PDB entry 8VWH | electron microscopy, 3.06 A resolution | chains G and M of the 8 polymer chains in the assembly

[Chain G (and M)]
Name: Major capsid protein
From: Autographa californica multiple nucleopolyhedrovirus
Notes: chain M of this document is another copy of the same molecule, construct and numbering; everything in this record applies to it too
UniProtKB: P17499 (MCP_NPVAC); residue numbers follow UniProt; this construct covers 1-347
Amino-acid sequence (347 residues; numbered 1 to 347; the number before each row is that of its first residue):
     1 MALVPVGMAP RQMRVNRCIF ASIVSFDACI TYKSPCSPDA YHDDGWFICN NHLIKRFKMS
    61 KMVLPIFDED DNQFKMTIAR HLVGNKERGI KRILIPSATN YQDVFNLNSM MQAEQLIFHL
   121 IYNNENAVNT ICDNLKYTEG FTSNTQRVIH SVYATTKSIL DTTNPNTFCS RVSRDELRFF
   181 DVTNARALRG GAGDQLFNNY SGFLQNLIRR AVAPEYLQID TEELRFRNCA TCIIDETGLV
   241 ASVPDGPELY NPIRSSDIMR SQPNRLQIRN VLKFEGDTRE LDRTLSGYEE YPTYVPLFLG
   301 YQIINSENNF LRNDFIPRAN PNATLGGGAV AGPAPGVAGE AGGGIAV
Unresolved in the structure: 1-14, 254-261, 321-347
Metal / ion sites: Zn2+: Cys18, Cys36, Cys49, His52

[Interface between chain G and chain M]
Residue-residue contacts (23):
  Ser25(G) with Glu139(M)
  Phe26(G) with Glu139(M), hydrogen bond (backbone-side chain)
  Asp27(G) with Asp27(M); Cys29(M), hydrogen bond (backbone-side chain); Thr138(M); Glu139(M)
  Ala28(G) with Gly140(M)
  Cys29(G) with Cys29(M), disulfide
  Met111(G) with Glu139(M)
  Gln112(G) with Tyr137(M); Glu139(M), hydrogen bond (backbone-side chain)
  Leu135(G) with Thr138(M)
  Tyr137(G) with Gln112(M), hydrogen bond (backbone-side chain); Asn134(M)
  Thr138(G) with Gln112(M)
  Glu139(G) with Ser25(M), hydrogen bond; Phe26(M), hydrogen bond (side chain-backbone); Asp27(M), hydrogen bond (side chain-backbone); Gln112(M)
  Gly140(G) with Asp27(M)
  Ser143(G) with Ile30(M)
  Asn144(G) with Cys29(M), hydrogen bond
  Thr145(G) with Asp27(M)
Interface residues without a listed pair, chain G (17 interface residues in all): Val24, Asn134
Disulfides between the chains: Cys29(G)-Cys29(M)
The authors on this interface:
  - residue pairs: Cys29(G)-Cys29(M) (covalent link)

[In short]
Chain G and chain M form an interface of 17 and 11 residues respectively; the contacts include 1 disulfide
bond and 8 hydrogen bonds. Among the polar pairs are Phe26(G)-Glu139(M), Asp27(G)-Cys29(M) and
Gln112(G)-Glu139(M). The authors report a contact between Cys29(G) and Cys29(M).
Both chains are Major capsid protein (Autographa californica multiple nucleopolyhedrovirus). Entry 8VWH
(Structure of the baculovirus major nucleocapsid protein VP39 (localised reconstruction)) was determined by
electron microscopy, deposited together with 8VWJ.
